PDB entry 1YFI | X-ray diffraction, 2.70 A resolution | chains D and A of the 3 polymer chains in the assembly

# Chain D
Molecule: 10-nt DNA strand
Sequence (10 nucleotides; row label = number of the first residue in the row):
    11 CCCCCGGGGG
Unresolved in the structure: 11

# Chain A
Name: Type II restriction enzyme MspI
Organism: Moraxella sp
Notes: EC 3.1.21.4
Reference sequence: P11405 (T2M1_MORSP); residue numbers follow UniProt; this construct covers 1-262
Amino-acid sequence (262 residues; row label = number of the first residue in the row):
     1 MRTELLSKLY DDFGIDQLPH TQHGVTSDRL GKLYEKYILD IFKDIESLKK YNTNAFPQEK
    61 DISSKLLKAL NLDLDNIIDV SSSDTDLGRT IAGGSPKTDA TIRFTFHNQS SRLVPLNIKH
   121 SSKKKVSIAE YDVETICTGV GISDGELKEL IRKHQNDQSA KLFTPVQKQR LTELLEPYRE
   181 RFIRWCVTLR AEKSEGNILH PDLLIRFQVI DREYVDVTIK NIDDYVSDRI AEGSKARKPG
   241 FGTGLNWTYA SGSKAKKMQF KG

# Interface between chain D and chain A
Pairs across the interface (15):
  DC13(D) with Ser159(A), phosphate contact; Ala160(A), hydrogen bond to the phosphate; Lys161(A), hydrogen bond to the phosphate
  DC14(D) with Ser159(A), hydrogen bond to the phosphate; Lys161(A), salt bridge to the phosphate; Thr248(A), hydrogen bond to the base; Tyr249(A), base contact
  DC15(D) with Tyr249(A), hydrogen bond to the base; Ser251(A), base contact; Gln259(A), hydrogen bond to the base
  DG16(D) with Ser251(A), hydrogen bond to the base
  DG17(D) with Gly24(A), phosphate contact
  DG18(D) with Gly24(A), sugar contact; Val25(A), sugar contact; Asp28(A), sugar contact
Other interface residues (no listed pair), chain D (7 interface residues in all): DC12
Other interface residues (no listed pair), chain A (17 interface residues in all): Gln22, His154, Gln158, Arg237, Gly240, Asn246, Lys261

# Overview
7 residues of chain D and 17 residues of chain A are in contact; the contacts include 7 hydrogen bonds and 1
salt bridge. Polar pairs include DC14(D)-Thr248(A), DC15(D)-Tyr249(A) and DC15(D)-Gln259(A).
Here chain D is a 10-nt DNA strand and chain A is Type II restriction enzyme MspI (Moraxella sp). Entry 1YFI
(Crystal Structure of restriction endonuclease MspI in complex with its cognate DNA in P212121 space group)
was determined by X-ray diffraction.
